Entry 3M4W (X-ray diffraction, 2.30 A resolution); this record covers chains A and C of the 4 polymer chains in the assembly.

== Chain A (and C) ==
Molecule: Sigma-E factor regulatory protein rseB
Organism: Escherichia coli
Notes: chain C of this document is another copy of the same molecule, construct and numbering; everything in this record applies to it too
Reference sequence: P0AFX9 (RSEB_ECOLI); numbering as in UniProt (aligned over 24-318)
Amino-acid sequence (295 residues; each row starts with the number of its first residue):
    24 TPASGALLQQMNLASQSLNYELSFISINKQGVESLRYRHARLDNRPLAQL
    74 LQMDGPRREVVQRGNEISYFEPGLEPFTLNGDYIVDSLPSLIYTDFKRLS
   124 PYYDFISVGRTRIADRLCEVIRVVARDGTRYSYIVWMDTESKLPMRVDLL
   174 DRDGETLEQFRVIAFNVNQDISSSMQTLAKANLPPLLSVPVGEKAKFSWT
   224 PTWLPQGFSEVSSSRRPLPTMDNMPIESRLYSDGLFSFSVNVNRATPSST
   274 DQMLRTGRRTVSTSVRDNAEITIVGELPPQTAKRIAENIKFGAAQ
Not modelled in the structure: 24, 240-246, 316-318 (chain C: 211-217, 240-248, 316-318)
Ion coordination: Zn2+: Asp-174, Asp-176 (shared with 1 residue of chain D)
From the paper describing this entry:
  - conformationally variable residues: Arg-68 to Gly-104

== Interface between chain A and chain C ==
Pairs across the interface (42):
  Ser-46(A) / Ala-187(C)
  Ile-48(A) / Val-55(C)  hydrophobic
  Ile-48(A) / Ile-186(C)  hydrophobic
  Val-55(A) / Arg-184(C)  hydrogen bond (backbone-side chain)
  Ser-57(A) / Arg-184(C)
  Ser-57(A) / Ile-186(C)
  Leu-74(A) / Arg-135(C)
  Leu-74(A) / Asp-138(C)
  Gln-75(A) / Arg-135(C)  hydrogen bond (backbone-side chain)
  Met-76(A) / Arg-135(C)  hydrogen bond (backbone-side chain)
  Met-76(A) / Ile-136(C)
  Met-76(A) / Ala-137(C)  hydrogen bond (backbone-backbone)
  Met-76(A) / Asp-138(C)  hydrogen bond (backbone-backbone)
  Asp-77(A) / Arg-135(C)
  Asp-77(A) / Ile-136(C)
  Asp-77(A) / Ala-137(C)  hydrogen bond (side chain-backbone)
  Asp-77(A) / Arg-184(C)  salt bridge
  Gly-78(A) / Arg-135(C)  hydrogen bond (backbone-backbone)
  Pro-79(A) / Arg-135(C)
  Arg-80(A) / Arg-135(C)
  Arg-80(A) / Asp-138(C)  salt bridge
  Arg-135(A) / Leu-74(C)
  Arg-135(A) / Gln-75(C)  hydrogen bond (side chain-backbone)
  Arg-135(A) / Met-76(C)  hydrogen bond (side chain-backbone)
  Arg-135(A) / Asp-77(C)
  Arg-135(A) / Gly-78(C)  hydrogen bond (backbone-backbone)
  Arg-135(A) / Pro-79(C)
  Arg-135(A) / Arg-80(C)
  Ile-136(A) / Met-76(C)
  Ile-136(A) / Asp-77(C)
  Ala-137(A) / Met-76(C)  hydrogen bond (backbone-backbone)
  Ala-137(A) / Asp-77(C)  hydrogen bond (backbone-side chain)
  Asp-138(A) / Leu-74(C)
  Asp-138(A) / Met-76(C)  hydrogen bond (backbone-backbone)
  Asp-138(A) / Arg-80(C)  salt bridge
  Arg-184(A) / Val-55(C)  hydrogen bond (side chain-backbone)
  Arg-184(A) / Ser-57(C)
  Arg-184(A) / Asp-77(C)  salt bridge
  Ile-186(A) / Ile-48(C)  hydrophobic
  Ile-186(A) / Ser-57(C)
  Ile-186(A) / Ile-186(C)  hydrophobic
  Ala-187(A) / Ser-46(C)
Interface residues without a listed pair, chain A (23 interface residues in all): Phe-47, Ile-50, Glu-56, Arg-59, Val-185
Interface residues without a listed pair, chain C (21 interface residues in all): Phe-47, Glu-56, Arg-59

== In short ==
23 residues of chain A face 21 of chain C across their interface, with 14 hydrogen bonds and 4 salt bridges.
Polar pairs include Asp-77(A)/Arg-184(C), Arg-80(A)/Asp-138(C) and Val-55(A)/Arg-184(C). Asp-174(A) and
Asp-176(A) coordinate Zn2+. From the paper: conformational variability at Arg-68(A).
Chain A and chain C are both Sigma-E factor regulatory protein rseB (Escherichia coli); the structure,
Structural basis for the negative regulation of bacterial stress response by RseB, was determined by X-ray
diffraction.
